PDB entry 7KBF | electron microscopy, 4.42 A resolution (low resolution: residue-level contacts below are approximate; hydrogen-bond / salt-bridge calls are withheld) | chains F and I of the 11 polymer chains in the assembly

[Chain F]
Molecule: Histone H4
Source organism: Xenopus laevis
UniProt: P62799 (H4_XENLA); residues 0-102 here correspond to UniProt positions 1-103 (UniProt number = residue number + 1)
Sequence (103 residues; row label = number of the first residue in the row; numbering starts at 0):
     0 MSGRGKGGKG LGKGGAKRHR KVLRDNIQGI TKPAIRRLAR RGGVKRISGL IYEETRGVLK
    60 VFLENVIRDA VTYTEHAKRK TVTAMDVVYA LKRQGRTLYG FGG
Disordered / not traced: 0-18
UniProt features mapped onto this chain:
  - DNA-binding region: Lys16 to Lys20
  - modified residue: Ser1 (N-acetylserine), Arg3 (Asymmetric dimethylarginine), Lys5 (N6-(2-hydroxyisobutyryl)lysine), Lys8 (N6-(2-hydroxyisobutyryl)lysine), Lys12 (N6-(2-hydroxyisobutyryl)lysine), Lys16 (N6-(2-hydroxyisobutyryl)lysine), Lys20 (N6,N6,N6-trimethyllysine), Lys31 (N6-(2-hydroxyisobutyryl)lysine), Lys44 (N6-(2-hydroxyisobutyryl)lysine), Ser47 (Phosphoserine), Tyr51 (Phosphotyrosine), Lys59 (N6-(2-hydroxyisobutyryl)lysine), Lys77 (N6-(2-hydroxyisobutyryl)lysine), Lys79 (N6-(2-hydroxyisobutyryl)lysine), Tyr88 (Phosphotyrosine), Lys91 (N6-(2-hydroxyisobutyryl)lysine)
  - cross-link (Glycyl lysine isopeptide (Lys-Gly)): Lys31 (interchain with G-Cter in UFM1), Lys91 (interchain with G-Cter in ubiquitin)

[Chain I]
Molecule: 172-nt DNA strand
Source organism: Xenopus laevis
Sequence (172 nucleotides; row label = number of the first residue in the row; numbers below 1 keep their minus sign (DT-87 is residue -87)):
   -87 TTGGCCAGCT AGGATATCAC AATCCCGGTG CCGAGGCCGC TCAATTGGTC GTAGACAGCT
   -27 CTAGCACCGC TTAAACGCAC GTACGGAATC CGTACGTGCG TTTAAGCGGT GCTAGAGCTG
    33 TCTACGACCA ATTGAGCGGC CTCGGCACCG GGATTGTGAT ATCCTAGCTG GC

[How chain F and chain I interact]
Pairs across the interface - 11 pairs, chain F then chain I:
  Arg45(F) - DC7(I)
  Arg45(F) - DG8(I)
  Ile46(F) - DC7(I)
  Ile46(F) - DG8(I)
  Ser47(F) - DC7(I)
  Gly48(F) - DC7(I)
  Arg78(F) - DA28(I)
  Arg78(F) - DG29(I)
  Lys79(F) - DG27(I)
  Lys79(F) - DA28(I)
  Thr80(F) - DA28(I)
Other interface residues (no listed pair), chain F (8 interface residues in all): Lys77

[Overview]
8 residues of chain F face 5 of chain I across their interface. UniProt lists a DNA-binding region on chain F.
Chain F is Histone H4 and chain I is a 172-nt DNA strand, both from Xenopus laevis; the structure, H1.8 bound
nucleosome isolated from metaphase chromosome in Xenopus egg extract (oligo fraction), was determined by
electron microscopy, deposited together with 7KBD and 7KBE.
